5FAF - chain A; structure by X-ray diffraction, 1.05 A resolution.

Chain A:
Name: Gelsolin
Organism: Homo sapiens
UniProtKB: P06396 (GELS_HUMAN); residues 151-266 here correspond to UniProt positions 178-293 (UniProt number = residue number + 27)
Amino-acid sequence (119 residues; each row starts with the number of its first residue):
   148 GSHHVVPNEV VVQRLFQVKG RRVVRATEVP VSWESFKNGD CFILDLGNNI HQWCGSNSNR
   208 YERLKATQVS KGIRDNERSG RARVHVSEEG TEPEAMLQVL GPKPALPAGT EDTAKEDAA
Not modelled in the structure: 261-266
Differences from the reference sequence: expression tag (148-150); engineered mutation Lys-184 (Asn211 in P06396)
Disulfides: Cys-188/Cys-201
Bound ions: Ca2+ site 1: Gly-186, Asp-187, Glu-209, Asp-259; Ca2+ site 2 near Glu-258 (its only coordinating residue here)
Curated features (UniProtKB/Swiss-Prot):
  - binding site (a 1,2-diacyl-sn-glycero-3-phospho-(1D-myo-inositol-4,5-bisphosphate)): Arg-161 to Arg-169
  - binding site (Ca(2+)): Gly-186, Asp-187, Glu-209, Asp-259
Reported in the primary citation:
  - Ca2+ coordination: Asp-187, Asp-259
  - contacts within the chain: Gln-164/Thr-174 (hydrogen bond), Gln-164/Asp-187 (hydrogen bond)
  - conformationally variable residues (side-chain flip): Gln-164, Gly-167 to Val-170
  - disease-associated variants - N184K (Tm change 15 degC): decreased stability
  - disease-associated variants - N184K: unchanged binding to Ca2+
  - disease-associated variants - D187N: decreased stability in response to calcium
  - mutagenesis - N184K (Tm change 15 degC): decreased stability
  - mutagenesis - N184K: unchanged binding to Ca2+
  - disease-associated variants - D187N, D187Y: abolished binding to Ca2+ (citing earlier work)

In short:
Gly-186, Asp-187, Glu-209 and Asp-259 form the Ca2+ site 1. UniProt lists 9 residues binding
1,2-diacyl-sn-glycero-3-phospho-(1D-myo-inositol-4,5-bisphosphate) and 4 Ca2+-binding residues. From the
paper: D187N and D187Y abolish binding to Ca2+; Ca2+ coordination by Asp-187 and Asp-259.
Chain A is Gelsolin (Homo sapiens); the structure, N184K pathological variant of gelsolin domain 2
(orthorhombic form), was determined by X-ray diffraction, deposited together with 5FAE.
